PDB entry 6VOA | electron microscopy, 4.00 A resolution | chains H and F of the 9 polymer chains in the assembly

== Chain H ==
Name: Bardet-Biedl syndrome 18 protein
Source organism: Bos taurus
Reference sequence: G3N2W1 (G3N2W1_BOVIN); residues 1-69 here = UniProt positions 1-69
Chain sequence (69 residues; row label = number of the first residue in the row):
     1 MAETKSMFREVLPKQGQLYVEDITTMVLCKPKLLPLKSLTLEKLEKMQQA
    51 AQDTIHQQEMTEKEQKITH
Not modelled in the structure: 1-6, 59-69

== Chain F ==
Name: Tetratricopeptide repeat domain 8
Source organism: Bos taurus
Reference sequence: F1N4X0 (F1N4X0_BOVIN); residue numbers follow UniProt; this construct covers 1-501
Chain sequence (501 residues; row label = number of the first residue in the row):
     1 MEPLLLAWSYFRRRRFQLCADLCTQMLEKSPCDQAAWILKARALTEMVYV
    51 DEIDVDEEGIAEMILDENAIAQVPRPGTSLKLPGTNQTGGPSPAVRPVTQ
   101 AGRPITGFLRPSTQSGRPGTIEQAIKTPRTAYTARPIASSSGRFVRLGTA
   151 SMLTSPDGPFINLSRLNLAKYAQKPKLAKALFEYIFHHENDVKTALDLAA
   201 LSTEHSQYKDWWWKVQIGKCYYRLGLYREAEKQFKSALKQQEMVDTFLYL
   251 AKVYISLDQPLTALNLFKQGLDKFPGEVTLLCGIARIYEEMNNISSATEY
   301 YKEVLKQDNTHVEAIACIGSNHFYTDQPEVALRFYRRLLQMGVYNCQLFN
   351 NLGLCCFYAQQYDMTLTSFERALSLAENEEEVADVWYNLGHVAVGTGDTN
   401 LAHQCFRLALVSNNQHAEAYNNLAVLEMRRGHVEQAKALLQTASSLAPHM
   451 YEPHFNFATISDKIGDLQRSYAAAKKSEAAFPDHVDTQHLIKQLEQHFAM
   501 L
Not modelled in the structure: 82-89, 142-157, 500-501

== How chain H and chain F interact ==
Residue-residue contacts - 65 pairs, chain H then chain F:
  Thr-24(H) / Thr-459(F)
  Met-26(H) / Ala-424(F)
  Met-26(H) / Val-425(F)
  Met-26(H) / Met-428(F)  hydrophobic
  Met-26(H) / Leu-440(F)  hydrophobic
  Met-26(H) / Asn-456(F)
  Val-27(H) / Asn-421(F)
  Val-27(H) / Val-425(F)
  Val-27(H) / Glu-452(F)
  Val-27(H) / Phe-455(F)  hydrophobic
  Val-27(H) / Asn-456(F)
  Leu-28(H) / Asn-421(F)
  Leu-28(H) / Asn-422(F)
  Leu-28(H) / Val-425(F)  hydrophobic
  Cys-29(H) / Tyr-387(F)  hydrogen bond (backbone-side chain)
  Cys-29(H) / His-391(F)  hydrogen bond (backbone-side chain)
  Cys-29(H) / Glu-418(F)
  Cys-29(H) / Asn-421(F)  hydrogen bond
  Cys-29(H) / Asn-422(F)
  Cys-29(H) / Met-450(F)  hydrophobic
  Cys-29(H) / Glu-452(F)
  Lys-30(H) / Ala-94(F)  hydrogen bond (side chain-backbone)
  Lys-30(H) / Val-95(F)
  Lys-30(H) / Tyr-387(F)  hydrogen bond (backbone-side chain)
  Lys-30(H) / His-391(F)
  Pro-31(H) / Pro-97(F)
  Pro-31(H) / Tyr-324(F)  hydrogen bond (backbone-side chain)
  Pro-31(H) / Leu-354(F)  hydrophobic
  Pro-31(H) / Tyr-358(F)
  Pro-31(H) / His-391(F)
  Lys-32(H) / Asn-350(F)
  Lys-32(H) / Asp-384(F)  salt bridge
  Lys-32(H) / Tyr-387(F)
  Lys-32(H) / Asn-388(F)  hydrogen bond (backbone-side chain)
  Lys-32(H) / Glu-418(F)
  Leu-33(H) / Phe-323(F)  hydrophobic
  Leu-33(H) / Tyr-324(F)  hydrogen bond (backbone-side chain)
  Leu-33(H) / Asn-351(F)
  Leu-34(H) / Gln-347(F)
  Leu-34(H) / Asn-350(F)
  Leu-34(H) / Asn-351(F)
  Leu-34(H) / Asp-384(F)
  Pro-35(H) / Thr-106(F)
  Pro-35(H) / Leu-109(F)  hydrophobic
  Pro-35(H) / Gln-347(F)
  Leu-36(H) / Phe-108(F)
  Leu-36(H) / Leu-109(F)  hydrogen bond (backbone-backbone)
  Leu-36(H) / Val-312(F)  hydrophobic
  Leu-36(H) / Asn-351(F)
  Lys-37(H) / Phe-108(F)
  Lys-37(H) / Leu-109(F)
  Ser-38(H) / Phe-108(F)
  Ser-38(H) / Leu-109(F)  hydrogen bond (backbone-backbone)
  Ser-38(H) / Arg-110(F)
  Ser-38(H) / Pro-111(F)
  Thr-40(H) / Val-50(F)
  Thr-40(H) / Asp-54(F)  hydrogen bond
  Thr-40(H) / Pro-111(F)
  Leu-41(H) / Pro-111(F)
  Leu-41(H) / Ala-134(F)  hydrophobic
  Lys-43(H) / Met-47(F)
  Lys-43(H) / Tyr-49(F)
  Leu-44(H) / Glu-57(F)
  Leu-44(H) / Arg-135(F)
  Met-47(H) / Val-48(F)
Also at the interface, not in a pair above, chain H (21 interface residues in all): Thr-25, Glu-42
Also at the interface, not in a pair above, chain F (53 interface residues in all): Val-55, Ile-105, Gly-107, Ala-316, Tyr-335, Leu-338, Asn-345, Cys-346, Glu-381, Val-385, Val-394, Ala-436, Tyr-451

== In short ==
21 residues of chain H face 53 of chain F across their interface; the contacts include 11 hydrogen bonds and 1
salt bridge. Polar contacts include Lys-32(H)/Asp-384(F), Cys-29(H)/Tyr-387(F) and Cys-29(H)/His-391(F).
Here chain H is Bardet-Biedl syndrome 18 protein and chain F is Tetratricopeptide repeat domain 8, both from
Bos taurus. Entry 6VOA (Cryo-EM structure of the BBSome-ARL6 complex) was determined by electron microscopy
together with 6VNW from the same study.
